PDB entry 4K98 | X-ray diffraction, 1.94 A resolution | chains A and E of the 3 polymer chains in the assembly

[Chain A]
Name: Cyclic GMP-AMP synthase
From: Mus musculus
Notes: EC 2.7.7.-; fragment: c-terminal domain
Reference sequence: Q8C6L5 (CGAS_MOUSE); residue numbers follow UniProt; this construct covers 147-507
Chain sequence (362 residues; each row starts with the number of its first residue):
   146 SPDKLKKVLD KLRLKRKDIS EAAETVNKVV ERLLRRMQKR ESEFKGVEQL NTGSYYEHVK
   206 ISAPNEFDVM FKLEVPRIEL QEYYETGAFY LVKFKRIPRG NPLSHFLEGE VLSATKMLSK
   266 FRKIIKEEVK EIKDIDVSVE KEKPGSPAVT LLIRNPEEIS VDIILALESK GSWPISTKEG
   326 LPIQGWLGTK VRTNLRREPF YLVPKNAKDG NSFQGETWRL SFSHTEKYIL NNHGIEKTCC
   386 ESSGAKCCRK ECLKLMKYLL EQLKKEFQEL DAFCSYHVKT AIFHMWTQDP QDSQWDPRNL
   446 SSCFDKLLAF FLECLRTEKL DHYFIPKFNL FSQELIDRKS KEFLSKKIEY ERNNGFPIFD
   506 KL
Not modelled in the structure: 146-148, 241-244, 507
Construct notes: expression tag (146)
Curated features (UniProtKB/Swiss-Prot):
  - region: Lys372 to Lys395 (DNA-binding)
  - motif: Leu154 to Leu159 (Nuclear export signal), Asp281 to Ser291 (Nuclear localization signal)
  - binding site (GTP): Thr197, Asp307, Arg364 to Glu371
  - binding site (ATP): Ser199, Glu371, Lys402, Ser420 to Lys424
  - binding site (Mg(2+)): Glu211, Asp213, Asp307
  - binding site (2',3'-cGAMP): Asp213, Gly290, Asp307, Lys350, Arg364 to Ser366
  - binding site (Zn(2+)): His378, Cys384, Cys385, Cys392
  - site: Arg241 (Arginine-anchor), Asp307, Ile308 (Cleavage)
  - modified residue: Lys156 (N6-lactoyllysine), Glu176 (PolyADP-ribosyl glutamic acid), Ser199 (Phosphoserine), Tyr201 (Phosphotyrosine), Glu272 (5-glutamyl polyglutamate), Ser291 (Phosphoserine), Glu302 (5-glutamyl glutamate), Lys372 (N6-acetyllysine), Lys382 (N6-acetyllysine), Lys402 (N6-acetyllysine), Ser420 (Phosphoserine), Lys491 (N6-methyllysine)
  - lipidation (S-palmitoyl cysteine): Cys392, Cys393, Cys459
  - cross-link (Glycyl lysine isopeptide (Lys-Gly)): Lys217 (interchain with G-Cter in SUMO), Lys271 (interchain with G-Cter in ubiquitin), Lys335 (interchain with G-Cter in SUMO), Lys372 (interchain with G-Cter in SUMO), Lys382 (interchain with G-Cter in SUMO), Lys399 (interchain with G-Cter in ubiquitin), Lys402 (interchain with G-Cter in ubiquitin), Lys409 (interchain with G-Cter in ubiquitin), Lys410 (interchain with G-Cter in ubiquitin), Lys464 (interchain with G-Cter in SUMO)
  - mutagenesis: Lys156 (K156Q: Mimics lactylation; knockin mice show higher mortality following HSV-1 infection), Asn172 (N172K: Induces alteration of the DNA-binding surface and leads to decreased synthesis of cyclic GMP-AMP (cGAMP); when associated with L-180), Glu176 (E176A: Abolished poly-ADP-ribosylation by PARP1, stimulating interferon production in knockin mice), Arg180 (R180L: Induces alteration of the DNA-binding surface and leads to decreased synthesis of cyclic GMP-AMP (cGAMP); when associated with K-182), Gly198 (G198A: Abolishes stimulation of interferon production; when associated with A-199), Ser199 (S199A: Abolishes stimulation of interferon production; when associated with A-199), Tyr201 (Y201E: Phosphomimetic mutant; reduced translocation to the nucleus following treatment with etoposide), Glu211 to Asp213 (Abolished nucleotidyltransferase activity. Does not affect nuclear localization and tethering to chromatin), Glu211 (E211A: Abolishes ability to promote type-I interferon production), Asp213 (D213A: Abolishes ability to promote type-I interferon production), Lys217 (K217R: Reduced sumoylation), Arg222 (R222E: Impaired tethering to chromatin, leading to constitutive activation in the absence of DNA), 31 further mutagenesis entries in UniProt
Metal / ion sites: Mg2+ site 1: Glu211, Asp213 (together with GTP); Mg2+ site 2: Glu211, Asp213, Asp307 (together with GTP, guanosine-5'-monophosphate); Zn2+: His378, Cys384, Cys385, Cys392
Ligand contacts: guanosine-5'-monophosphate / GTP: Thr197, Gly198, Ser199, Lys205, Glu211, Asp213, Met215, Ser291, Pro292, Ala293, Asp307, Ile309, Val348, Lys350, Arg364, Ser366, Ser368, Lys402, Cys419, Ser420, Tyr421, His467
What the authors report for this chain:
  - binding site for the ligand GTP: Tyr421
  - binding site for guanosine-5'-monophosphate: Thr197, Arg364, Ser366, Ser368
  - Mg2+ coordination: Glu211, Asp213, Asp307
  - mutagenesis - R158A/R161A/K395A, S165A/N172A/K372A, N196A/Y200A/K372A, E211A: abolished catalytic activity
  - mutagenesis - R158A/R161A/K395A, S165A/N172A/K372A, N196A/Y200A/K372A, G198P, E211A, D213A, D307A, E371A/K424A, K402A/S420A: abolished signaling
  - mutagenesis - R161A, S199A: unchanged catalytic activity
  - mutagenesis - R161A: unchanged signaling
  - mutagenesis - S165A/N172A/Y200A, G198A, G198A/S199A, S199A, R364A/Y421A, R364A, E371A, K402A, S420A, Y421A, K424A: decreased signaling
  - mutagenesis - S199A: decreased catalytic activity

[Chain E]
Molecule: DNA-r
Sequence (17 nucleotides; numbered 1 to 17; the number before each row is that of its first residue):
     1 TTTCGTCTTC GGCAATT
Not modelled in the structure: 1-3

[Chain A / chain E interface]
Residue-residue contacts (13):
  Arg161(A) with DT8(E), hydrogen bond to the base; DT9(E), sugar contact
  Ser165(A) with DT9(E), hydrogen bond to the phosphate; DC10(E), hydrogen bond to the phosphate
  Ala168(A) with DC10(E), phosphate contact; DG11(E), phosphate contact
  Asn172(A) with DG11(E), hydrogen bond to the phosphate
  Asn196(A) with DG12(E), hydrogen bond to the phosphate
  Tyr200(A) with DC10(E), hydrogen bond to the phosphate; DG11(E), hydrogen bond to the phosphate
  Tyr201(A) with DG11(E), phosphate contact; DG12(E), phosphate contact
  Lys372(A) with DG12(E), salt bridge to the phosphate
Interface residues without a listed pair, chain A (9 interface residues in all): Ile164

[In short]
9 residues of chain A face 5 of chain E across their interface, with 7 hydrogen bonds and 1 salt bridge. Polar
contacts include Arg161(A)-DT8(E), Ser165(A)-DT9(E) and Ser165(A)-DC10(E). The paper reports a binding site
for guanosine-5'-monophosphate at Thr197(A), Arg364(A) and Ser366(A) among others; S165A/N172A/Y200A, G198A
and G198A/S199A of chain A, among others, reduce signaling; 21 substitutions were tested in all.
Chain A is Cyclic GMP-AMP synthase (Mus musculus) and chain E is DNA-r; the structure, Structure of Ternary
Complex of cGAS with dsDNA and Bound 5 -pppG(2 ,5 )pG, was determined by X-ray diffraction together with 4K96,
4K97, 4K99, 4K9A and 4K9B from the same study.
